8ESM - chains A and B; structure by electron microscopy, 3.20 A resolution.

[Chain A (and B)]
Molecule: Diacylglycerol O-acyltransferase 1
Source organism: Homo sapiens
Notes: EC 2.3.1.20, 2.3.1.76; chain B of this document is another copy of the same molecule, construct and numbering; everything in this record applies to it too
UniProt: O75907 (DGAT1_HUMAN); residues 1-488 here = UniProt positions 1-488
Sequence (488 residues; each row starts with the number of its first residue):
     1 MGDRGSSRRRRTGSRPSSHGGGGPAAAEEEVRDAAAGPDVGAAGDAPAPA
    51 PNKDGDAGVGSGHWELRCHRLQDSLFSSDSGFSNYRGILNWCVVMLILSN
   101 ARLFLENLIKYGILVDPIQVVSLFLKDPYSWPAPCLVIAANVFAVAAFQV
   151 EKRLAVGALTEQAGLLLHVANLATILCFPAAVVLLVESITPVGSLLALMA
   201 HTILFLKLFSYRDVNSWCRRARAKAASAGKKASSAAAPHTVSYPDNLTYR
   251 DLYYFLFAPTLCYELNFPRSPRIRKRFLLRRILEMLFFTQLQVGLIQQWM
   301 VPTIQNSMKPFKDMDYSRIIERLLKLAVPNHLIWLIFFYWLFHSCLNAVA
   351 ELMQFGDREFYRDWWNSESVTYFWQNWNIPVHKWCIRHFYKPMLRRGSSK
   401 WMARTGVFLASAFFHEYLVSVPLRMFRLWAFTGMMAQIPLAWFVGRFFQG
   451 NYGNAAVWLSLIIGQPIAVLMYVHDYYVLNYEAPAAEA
Not modelled in the structure: 1-65, 229-238, 482-488
UniProt features mapped onto this chain:
  - region: Gln-119 to Ser-130 (Extracellular loop 1 (EL1)), Pro-380 to Leu-394 (Amphipathic helix (AH))
  - motif: Phe-360 to Asn-366 (FYXDWWN motif)
  - active site: His-415
  - binding site (an acyl-CoA): Trp-374 to His-382, Tyr-390, Arg-404, Tyr-477
  - site: Glu-416 (Important for catalytic activity)
  - modified residue (Phosphoserine): Ser-17, Ser-18
  - natural variant: Trp-458 to Ala-488 (deletion: In DIAR7; uncertain significance)
  - mutagenesis: Leu-346 (L346W: Strongly reduced diacylglycerol O-acyltransferase activity), Thr-371 (T371A: Decreased diacylglycerol O-acyltransferase activity), Gln-375 (Q375A: Slightly decreased diacylglycerol O-acyltransferase activity), Trp-377 (W377F: Abolished diacylglycerol O-acyltransferase activity), Asn-378 (N378A/L: Abolished diacylglycerol O-acyltransferase activity), Val-381 (V381A: Does not affect diacylglycerol O-acyltransferase activity; V381W: Decreased diacylglycerol O-acyltransferase activity), His-382 (H382A: Decreased diacylglycerol O-acyltransferase activity), Cys-385 (C385W: Decreased diacylglycerol O-acyltransferase activity), Ile-386 (I386A: Slightly decreased diacylglycerol O-acyltransferase activity), Tyr-390 (Y390A: Decreased diacylglycerol O-acyltransferase activity), Lys-391 (K391A: Slightly decreased diacylglycerol O-acyltransferase activity), Lys-400 (K400L: Decreased diacylglycerol O-acyltransferase activity), 9 further mutagenesis entries in UniProt
Ligand contacts: WS0 ({(1r,4r)-4-[4-(4-amino-7,7-dimethyl-7H-pyrimido[4,5-b][1,4]oxazin-6-yl)phenyl]cyclohexyl}acetic acid): Thr-371, Trp-374, Gln-375, Trp-377, Asn-378, Val-381, His-382, Cys-385, Ile-386, Tyr-390, Val-407, Phe-408, Ser-411, His-415, Met-434
From the paper describing this entry:
  - binding site for WS0: Trp-374, Gln-375, Trp-377, Asn-378, Ile-386, Tyr-390, Val-407, Phe-408, Ser-411, His-415
  - catalytic residues: Asn-378, His-415 (citing earlier work)
  - conformationally variable residues: Phe-408
  - mutagenesis - A441N: decreased binding to WS0
  - mutagenesis - A441N: unchanged catalytic activity

[Interface between chain A and chain B]
Contacting residue pairs (127):
  Cys-68(A) with Cys-262(B), hydrogen bond; Glu-264(B), hydrogen bond; Lys-383(B), hydrogen bond (backbone-side chain); Arg-387(B)
  His-69(A) with Thr-260(B), hydrogen bond; Cys-262(B); Glu-264(B), salt bridge; Phe-267(B); Pro-268(B); Phe-355(B); Asp-357(B)
  Arg-70(A) with Pro-268(B); Asp-357(B)
  Leu-71(A) with Arg-269(B); Gly-356(B)
  Gln-72(A) with Gly-356(B), hydrogen bond (backbone-backbone); Asp-357(B), hydrogen bond (backbone-backbone); Arg-358(B); Glu-359(B), hydrogen bond
  Asp-73(A) with Asp-357(B); Arg-358(B)
  Ser-74(A) with His-343(B); Asn-347(B), hydrogen bond; Arg-358(B), hydrogen bond (side chain-backbone); Tyr-361(B)
  Leu-75(A) with Tyr-361(B); Arg-362(B); Asp-363(B)
  Phe-76(A) with Arg-86(B), hydrogen bond (backbone-side chain); Phe-338(B), hydrophobic; Tyr-339(B), hydrophobic; His-343(B); Tyr-361(B), hydrogen bond (backbone-side chain); Trp-365(B), hydrophobic
  Ser-77(A) with Phe-277(B); His-343(B)
  Ser-78(A) with Arg-280(B), hydrogen bond
  Asp-79(A) with Arg-274(B), salt bridge
  Phe-82(A) with Asp-363(B); Trp-365(B), hydrophobic
  Ser-83(A) with Ser-83(B); Asn-84(B); Arg-86(B)
  Asn-84(A) with Ser-83(B); Trp-365(B); Asn-366(B), hydrogen bond (backbone-side chain)
  Tyr-85(A) with Tyr-85(B); Arg-86(B); Leu-89(B), hydrophobic; Trp-365(B), hydrophobic
  Arg-86(A) with Phe-76(B), hydrogen bond (side chain-backbone); Ser-83(B); Tyr-85(B); Asn-366(B); Asn-451(B); Asn-454(B)
  Gly-87(A) with Trp-365(B); Asn-454(B); Trp-458(B), hydrogen bond (backbone-side chain)
  Ile-88(A) with Leu-89(B), hydrophobic
  Leu-89(A) with Tyr-85(B), hydrophobic; Ile-88(B), hydrophobic
  Asn-90(A) with Asn-451(B), hydrogen bond; Asn-454(B)
  Trp-91(A) with His-331(B), hydrogen bond; Leu-332(B), hydrophobic; Trp-458(B)
  Met-95(A) with Val-328(B), hydrophobic; Ile-462(B), hydrophobic
  Leu-98(A) with Ile-462(B), hydrophobic
  Thr-260(A) with His-69(B), hydrogen bond
  Cys-262(A) with Cys-68(B), hydrophobic; His-69(B)
  Glu-264(A) with Cys-68(B), hydrogen bond; His-69(B), salt bridge
  Phe-267(A) with His-69(B)
  Pro-268(A) with His-69(B); Arg-70(B)
  Arg-269(A) with Leu-71(B)
  Phe-277(A) with Ser-77(B)
  Arg-280(A) with Ser-78(B), hydrogen bond; Tyr-452(B)
  Val-328(A) with Met-95(B), hydrophobic
  His-331(A) with Trp-91(B), hydrogen bond
  Leu-332(A) with Trp-91(B), hydrophobic
  Leu-335(A) with Trp-91(B), hydrophobic
  Phe-338(A) with Phe-76(B), hydrophobic
  Tyr-339(A) with Phe-76(B), hydrophobic
  His-343(A) with Ser-74(B); Phe-76(B); Ser-77(B)
  Asn-347(A) with Ser-74(B), hydrogen bond
  Phe-355(A) with His-69(B)
  Gly-356(A) with Leu-71(B); Gln-72(B), hydrogen bond (backbone-backbone)
  Asp-357(A) with His-69(B); Arg-70(B); Gln-72(B), hydrogen bond
  Arg-358(A) with Gln-72(B); Asp-73(B); Ser-74(B), hydrogen bond (backbone-side chain)
  Glu-359(A) with Gln-72(B), hydrogen bond
  Tyr-361(A) with Ser-74(B); Leu-75(B); Phe-76(B), hydrogen bond (side chain-backbone)
  Arg-362(A) with Leu-75(B)
  Asp-363(A) with Leu-75(B); Phe-82(B)
  Trp-365(A) with Phe-76(B), hydrophobic; Phe-82(B), hydrophobic; Asn-84(B); Tyr-85(B), hydrophobic; Gly-87(B)
  Asn-366(A) with Asn-84(B), hydrogen bond (side chain-backbone); Arg-86(B)
  Lys-383(A) with Cys-68(B), hydrogen bond (side chain-backbone)
  Arg-387(A) with Cys-68(B)
  Asn-451(A) with Arg-86(B); Asn-90(B), hydrogen bond
  Tyr-452(A) with Arg-280(B)
  Asn-454(A) with Arg-86(B); Gly-87(B); Asn-90(B)
  Trp-458(A) with Gly-87(B), hydrogen bond (side chain-backbone); Trp-91(B)
  Ile-462(A) with Met-95(B), hydrophobic; Leu-98(B), hydrophobic
Interface residues without a listed pair, chain A (62 interface residues in all): Arg-67, Val-94, Arg-274, Phe-360, Leu-459
Interface residues without a listed pair, chain B (62 interface residues in all): Arg-67, Asp-79, Val-94, Leu-335, Phe-360, Leu-459

[Overview]
The chain A/chain B interface involves 62 residues from each chain; the contacts include 31 hydrogen bonds and
3 salt bridges. Polar pairs include His-69(A)/Glu-264(B), Asp-79(A)/Arg-274(B) and Cys-68(A)/Cys-262(B). Chain
A binds compound WS0. The paper reports catalytic residues Asn-378(A) and His-415(A); A441N of chain A reduces
binding to WS0.
Both chains are Diacylglycerol O-acyltransferase 1 (Homo sapiens). Entry 8ESM (Human triacylglycerol
synthesizing enzyme DGAT1 in complex with T863 inhibitor) was determined by electron microscopy (same
publication as 8ETM).
